PDB entry 8DTN | X-ray diffraction, 2.20 A resolution | chains A and E of the 8 polymer chains in the assembly

== Chain A (and E) ==
Protein: Nanobody 6101
From: Lama glama
Notes: antibody fragment or engineered binder; chain E of this document is another copy of the same molecule, construct and numbering; everything in this record applies to it too
Sequence (117 residues; each row starts with the number of its first residue):
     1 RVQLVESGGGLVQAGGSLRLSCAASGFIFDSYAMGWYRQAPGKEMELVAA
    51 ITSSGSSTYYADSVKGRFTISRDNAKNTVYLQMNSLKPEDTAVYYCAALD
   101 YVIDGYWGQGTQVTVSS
Modified residues: Mse34 (selenomethionine); Mse45 (selenomethionine); Mse83 (selenomethionine)
Ligand contacts: Mg2+ (MG): Phe27, Tyr32, Tyr101
From the paper describing this entry:
  - mutagenesis - M45D: increased binding to B-cell lymphoma/leukemia 11A

== Interface between chain A and chain E ==
Contacting residue pairs (6):
  Arg19(A) with Lys76(E)
  Asp73(A) with Asp73(E); Ala75(E)
  Lys76(A) with Arg72(E), hydrogen bond (side chain-backbone); Asp73(E)
  Tyr80(A) with Asp73(E)

== In short ==
Chain A and chain E each contribute 4 residues to their interface; the contacts include 1 hydrogen bond. Its
one hydrogen-bonded contact is Lys76(A)-Arg72(E). Bound to chain A: Mg2+. The paper reports that M45D of chain
A increases binding to B-cell lymphoma/leukemia 11A.
Both chains are Nanobody 6101 (Lama glama). Entry 8DTN (The complex of nanobody 6101 with BCL11A ZF6) was
determined by X-ray diffraction (same publication as 8DTU).
